Entry 5LOV (X-ray diffraction, 2.40 A resolution); this record covers chains A and B of the 6 polymer chains in the assembly.

[Chain A]
Molecule: Tubulin alpha-1B chain
Source organism: Bos taurus
Reference sequence: P81947 (TBA1B_BOVIN); residue numbers follow UniProt; this construct covers 1-451
Sequence (451 residues; row label = number of the first residue in the row):
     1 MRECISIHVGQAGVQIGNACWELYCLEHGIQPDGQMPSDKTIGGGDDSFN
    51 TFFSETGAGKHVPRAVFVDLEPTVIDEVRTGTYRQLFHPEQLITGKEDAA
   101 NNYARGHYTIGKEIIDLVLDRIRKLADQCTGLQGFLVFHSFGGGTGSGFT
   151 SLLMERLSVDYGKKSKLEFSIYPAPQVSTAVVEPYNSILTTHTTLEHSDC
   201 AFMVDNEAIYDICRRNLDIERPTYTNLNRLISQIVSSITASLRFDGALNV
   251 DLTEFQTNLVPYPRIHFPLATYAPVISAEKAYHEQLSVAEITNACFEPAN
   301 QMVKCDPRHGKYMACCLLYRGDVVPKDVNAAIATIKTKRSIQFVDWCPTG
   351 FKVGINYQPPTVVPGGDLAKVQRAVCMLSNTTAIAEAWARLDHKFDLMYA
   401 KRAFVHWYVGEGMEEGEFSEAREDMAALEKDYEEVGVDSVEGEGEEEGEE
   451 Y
Unresolved in the structure: 438-451
Bound ions: Ca2+: Asp39, Thr41, Gly44, Glu55; Mg2+: Glu71, Asp98 (together with GTP)
Residues lining bound ligands: GTP (guanosine-5'-triphosphate): Val9, Gly10, Gln11, Ala12, Gln15, Ile16, Asp69, Asp98, Ala99, Ala100, Asn101, Ser140, Gly142, Gly143, Gly144, Thr145, Gly146, Ile171, Pro173, Val177, Ser178, Thr179, Glu183, Asn206, Tyr224, Leu227, Asn228, Ile231

[Chain B]
Molecule: Tubulin beta-2B chain
Source organism: Bos taurus
Reference sequence: Q6B856 (TBB2B_BOVIN); the author numbering skips numbers that UniProt does not, so the offset changes along the chain: 1-42 = UniProt 1-42; 45-360 = UniProt 43-358; 369-455 = UniProt 359-445
Sequence (445 residues; row label = number of the first residue in the row; note: 10 numbers in that range are skipped by the numbering (no residue carries them; nothing is unmodelled there)):
     1 MREIVHIQAGQCGNQIGAKFWEVISDEHGIDPTGSYHGDSDL
    45 QLERINVYYNEATGNKYVPRAILVDLEPGTMDSVRSGPFGQIFRPDNFVF
    95 GQSGAGNNWAKGHYTEGAELVDSVLDVVRKESESCDCLQGFQLTHSLGGG
   145 TGSGMGTLLISKIREEYPDRIMNTFSVMPSPKVSDTVVEPYNATLSVHQL
   195 VENTDETYCIDNEALYDICFRTLKLTTPTYGDLNHLVSATMSGVTTCLRF
   245 PGQLNADLRKLAVNMVPFPRLHFFMPGFAPLTSRGSQQYRALTVPELTQQ
   295 MFDSKNMMAACDPRHGRYLTVAAIFRGRMSMKEVDEQMLNVQNKNSSYFV
   345 EWIPNNVKTAVCDIPP
   369 RGLKMSATFIGNSTAIQELFKRISEQFTAMFRRKAFLHWYTGEGMDEMEF
   419 TEAESNMNDLVSEYQQYQDATADEQGEFEEEEGEDEA
Unresolved in the structure: 278-286, 437-455
Bound ions: Mg2+: Gln11 (shared with 1 residue of chain C)
Residues lining bound ligands:
  - dz 2384 (71E): Lys176, Val177, Ser178, Asp179, Asn206, Tyr210, Pro222, Thr223, Tyr224, Gly225, Leu227
  - GDP (guanosine-5'-diphosphate): Gly10, Gln11, Cys12, Gln15, Ile16, Asp69, Asn101, Ser140, Gly142, Gly143, Gly144, Thr145, Gly146, Ser147, Val171, Asp179, Glu183, Asn206, Leu209, Tyr224, Leu227, Asn228
What the authors report for this chain:
  - binding site for dz 2384: Tyr224

[Chain A / chain B interface]
Pairs across the interface - 51 pairs, chain A then chain B:
  Gln11(A) with Gln247(B), hydrogen bond
  Lys96(A) with Met1(B); Asp130(B), salt bridge
  Glu97(A) with Arg2(B), salt bridge; Arg164(B), salt bridge; Arg253(B), salt bridge
  Asp98(A) with Lys254(B), salt bridge
  Ala100(A) with Arg253(B); Lys254(B); Val257(B)
  Asn101(A) with Lys254(B)
  Arg105(A) with Arg253(B)
  Pro175(A) with Asn349(B)
  Ser178(A) with Lys352(B), hydrogen bond (backbone-side chain)
  Thr179(A) with Gln247(B); Leu248(B); Asn258(B), hydrogen bond (backbone-side chain); Lys352(B)
  Ala180(A) with Asn258(B); Lys352(B), hydrogen bond (backbone-side chain)
  Val181(A) with Asn258(B), hydrogen bond (backbone-side chain); Ile347(B), hydrophobic; Pro348(B)
  Glu220(A) with Lys326(B)
  Arg221(A) with Met325(B); Val355(B)
  Tyr224(A) with Gln247(B)
  Lys394(A) with Pro348(B); Asn349(B)
  Leu397(A) with Glu345(B); Trp346(B); Pro348(B), hydrophobic
  Met398(A) with Trp346(B), hydrogen bond (backbone-backbone); Ile347(B), hydrophobic; Pro348(B)
  Lys401(A) with Phe262(B); Trp346(B)
  Ala403(A) with Pro261(B); Phe262(B), hydrophobic
  Phe404(A) with Val257(B); Asn258(B); Val260(B); Pro261(B), hydrogen bond (backbone-backbone); Ile347(B), hydrophobic
  His406(A) with Val260(B); Pro261(B), hydrogen bond (side chain-backbone); Phe262(B); Pro263(B)
  Trp407(A) with Ala256(B); Val257(B); Val260(B), hydrogen bond (side chain-backbone)
Interface residues without a listed pair, chain A (26 interface residues in all): Pro72, Val182, Arg402
Interface residues without a listed pair, chain B (29 interface residues in all): Cys131, Asp251, Met259, Thr314, Ser324

[Summary]
26 residues of chain A face 29 of chain B across their interface; the contacts include 9 hydrogen bonds and 5
salt bridges. Polar contacts include Lys96(A)-Asp130(B), Glu97(A)-Arg2(B) and Glu97(A)-Arg164(B). Bound to
chain A: GTP. Chain B binds GDP and dz 2384. From the paper: a binding site for dz 2384 at Tyr224(B).
Chain A is Tubulin alpha-1B chain and chain B is Tubulin beta-2B chain, both from Bos taurus; the structure,
DZ-2384 tubulin complex, was determined by X-ray diffraction.
